Entry 8JLH (electron microscopy, 2.90 A resolution); this record covers chains A and C of the 4 polymer chains in the assembly.

== Chain A (and C) ==
Protein: Synaptic vesicle glycoprotein 2A
Source organism: Homo sapiens
Notes: chain C of this document is another copy of the same molecule, construct and numbering; everything in this record applies to it too
UniProt: Q7L0J3 (SV2A_HUMAN); numbering as in UniProt (aligned over 2-742)
Chain sequence (750 residues; numbered -7 to 742; the number before each row is that of its first residue; numbers below 1 keep their minus sign (Met-7 is residue -7)):
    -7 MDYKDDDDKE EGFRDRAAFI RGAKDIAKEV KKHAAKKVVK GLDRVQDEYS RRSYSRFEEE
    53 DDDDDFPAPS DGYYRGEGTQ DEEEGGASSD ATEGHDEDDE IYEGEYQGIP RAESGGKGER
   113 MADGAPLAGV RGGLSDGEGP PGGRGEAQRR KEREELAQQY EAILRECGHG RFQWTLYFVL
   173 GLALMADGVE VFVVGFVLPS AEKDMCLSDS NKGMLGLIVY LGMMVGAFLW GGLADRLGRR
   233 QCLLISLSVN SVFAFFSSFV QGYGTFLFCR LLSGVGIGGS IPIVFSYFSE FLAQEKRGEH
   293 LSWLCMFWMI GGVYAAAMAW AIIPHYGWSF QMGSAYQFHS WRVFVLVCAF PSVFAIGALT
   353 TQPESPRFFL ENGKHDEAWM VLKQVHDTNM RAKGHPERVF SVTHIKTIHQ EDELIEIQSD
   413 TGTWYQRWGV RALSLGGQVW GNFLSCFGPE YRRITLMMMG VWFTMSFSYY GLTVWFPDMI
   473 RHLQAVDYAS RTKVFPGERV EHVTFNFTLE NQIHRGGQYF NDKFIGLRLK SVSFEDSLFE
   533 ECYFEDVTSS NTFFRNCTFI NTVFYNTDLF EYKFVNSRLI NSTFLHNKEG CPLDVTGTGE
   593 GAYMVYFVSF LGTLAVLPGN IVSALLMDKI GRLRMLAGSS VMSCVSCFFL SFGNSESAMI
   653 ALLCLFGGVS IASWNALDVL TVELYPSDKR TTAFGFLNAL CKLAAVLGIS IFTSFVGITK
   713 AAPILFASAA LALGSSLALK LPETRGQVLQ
Unresolved in the structure: -7 to 136, 404-417 (chain C: -7 to 476, 587-742)
Glycans and other covalent adducts: N-acetylglucosamine (NAG) linked to Asn498, Asn548; glycan linked to Asn573
Construct notes: initiating methionine (-7); expression tag (-6 to 1)
Small-molecule neighbours: levetiracetam (UKX; (2S)-2-(2-oxidanylidenepyrrolidin-1-yl)butanamide): Leu176, Ile273, Phe277, Trp300, Trp454, Tyr461, Tyr462, Ile663, Trp666, Asp670, Asn690, Lys694
Swiss-Prot annotation at these positions:
  - modified residue: Ser80 (Phosphoserine), Ser81 (Phosphoserine), Thr84 (Phosphothreonine), Ser127 (Phosphoserine), Ser393 (Phosphoserine), Tyr480 (Phosphotyrosine)
  - glycosylation (N-linked (GlcNAc...) asparagine): Asn498, Asn548, Asn573
  - natural variant: Arg289 to Gln742 (deletion: In DEE113), Arg383 (R383Q: In DEE113; uncertain significance)
Reported in the primary citation:
  - mutagenesis - C198S, C583S: unchanged expression
  - disease-associated variants - R383Q: decreased localization (citing earlier work)
  - post-translational modification sites: Asn548 (proposed by the authors, not directly observed)
  - disease-associated variants - R570C, G660R: decreased stability (proposed by the authors, not directly observed)

== How chain A and chain C interact ==
Pairs across the interface - 14 pairs, chain A then chain C:
  Gly489(A) with His494(C)
  Glu490(A) with Glu493(C); His494(C); Val495(C)
  Arg491(A) with Arg491(C); Val492(C); Glu493(C), hydrogen bond (backbone-backbone)
  Val492(A) with Arg491(C); Val495(C), hydrophobic
  Glu493(A) with Glu490(C); Arg491(C), hydrogen bond (backbone-backbone)
  His494(A) with Gly489(C), hydrogen bond (side chain-backbone); Glu490(C)
  Val495(A) with Glu490(C)
Also at the interface, not in a pair above, chain A (8 interface residues in all): Thr496
Also at the interface, not in a pair above, chain C (9 interface residues in all): Phe487, Pro488

== Summary ==
8 residues of chain A and 9 residues of chain C are in contact, with 3 hydrogen bonds. Polar contacts include
His494(A)-Gly489(C) and Arg491(A)-Glu493(C). Ligands of chain A: levetiracetam. The paper reports that R570C
and G660R of chain A reduce stability; a modification site at Asn548(A); 5 substitutions were tested in all.
Both chains are Synaptic vesicle glycoprotein 2A (Homo sapiens). Entry 8JLH (Cryo-EM structure of SV2A dimer
in complex with BoNT/A2 Hc and levetiracetam) was determined by electron microscopy (same publication as 8JLC,
8JLE, 8JLF, 8JLG, 8JS8, 8JS9 and 8K77).
